9NE8 - chains A and C of the 6 polymer chains in the assembly; structure by electron microscopy, 3.60 A resolution.

# Chain A
Molecule: DNA polymerase epsilon catalytic subunit A
Organism: Homo sapiens
Notes: EC 2.7.7.7, 3.1.11.-
Reference sequence: Q07864 (DPOE1_HUMAN); residue numbers follow UniProt; this construct covers 1-1200
Amino-acid sequence (1200 residues; row label = number of the first residue in the row):
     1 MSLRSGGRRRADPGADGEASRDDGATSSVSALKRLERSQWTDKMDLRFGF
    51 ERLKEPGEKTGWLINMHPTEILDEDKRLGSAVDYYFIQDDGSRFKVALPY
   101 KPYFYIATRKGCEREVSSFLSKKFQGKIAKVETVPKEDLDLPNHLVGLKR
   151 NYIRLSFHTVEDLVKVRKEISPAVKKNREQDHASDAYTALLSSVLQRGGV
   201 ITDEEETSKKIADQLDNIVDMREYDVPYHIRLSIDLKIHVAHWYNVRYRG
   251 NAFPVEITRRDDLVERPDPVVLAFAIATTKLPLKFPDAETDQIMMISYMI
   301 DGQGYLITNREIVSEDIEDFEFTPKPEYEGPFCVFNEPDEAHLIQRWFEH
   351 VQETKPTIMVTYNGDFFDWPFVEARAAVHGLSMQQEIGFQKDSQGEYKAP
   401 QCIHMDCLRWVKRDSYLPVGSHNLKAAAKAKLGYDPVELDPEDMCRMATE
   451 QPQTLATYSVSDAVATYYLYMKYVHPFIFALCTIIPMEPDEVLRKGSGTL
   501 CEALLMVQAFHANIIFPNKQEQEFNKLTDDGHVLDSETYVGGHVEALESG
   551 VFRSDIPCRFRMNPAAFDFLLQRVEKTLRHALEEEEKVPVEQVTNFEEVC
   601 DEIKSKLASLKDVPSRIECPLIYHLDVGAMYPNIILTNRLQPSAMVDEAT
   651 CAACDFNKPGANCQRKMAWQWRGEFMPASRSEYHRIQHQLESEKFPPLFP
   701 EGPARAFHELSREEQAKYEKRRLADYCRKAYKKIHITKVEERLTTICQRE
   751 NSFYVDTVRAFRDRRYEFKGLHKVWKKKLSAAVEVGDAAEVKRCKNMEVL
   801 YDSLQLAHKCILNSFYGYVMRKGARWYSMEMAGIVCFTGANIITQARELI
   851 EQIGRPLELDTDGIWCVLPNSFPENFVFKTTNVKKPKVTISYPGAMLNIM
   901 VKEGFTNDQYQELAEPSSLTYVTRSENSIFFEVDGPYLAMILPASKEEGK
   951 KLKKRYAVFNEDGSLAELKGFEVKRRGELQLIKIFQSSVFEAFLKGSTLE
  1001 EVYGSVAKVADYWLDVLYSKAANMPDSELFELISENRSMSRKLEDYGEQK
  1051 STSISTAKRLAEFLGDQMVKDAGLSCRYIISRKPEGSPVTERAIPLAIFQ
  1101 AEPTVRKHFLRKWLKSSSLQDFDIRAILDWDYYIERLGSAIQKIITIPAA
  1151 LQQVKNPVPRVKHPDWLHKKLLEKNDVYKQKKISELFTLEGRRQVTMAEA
Not modelled in the structure: 1-28, 182-212, 1198-1200
Sequence notes: conflict Ala275 (Asp in Q07864), Ala277 (Glu in Q07864)
Bound ions: 4Fe-4S cluster Fe: Cys651, Cys654, Cys663, Cys747
Ligand contacts: 4Fe-4S cluster (SF4): Val646, Cys651, Cys654, Phe656, Asn657, Cys663, Gln664, Cys747
Curated features (UniProtKB/Swiss-Prot):
  - modified residue: Ser1184 (Phosphoserine)
  - natural variant: Ala189 (A189T: Found in a colorectal sample), Arg231 (R231H: Found in a colorectal sample), Pro286 (P286H: Found in a colorectal sample; P286R: Found in a colorectal sample), Phe367 (F367S: Found in a colorectal sample), Val411 (V411L: In CRCS12; uncertain significance), Leu424 (L424V: In CRCS12), Pro436 (P436R: Found in a colorectal sample), Tyr458 (Y458F: In CRCS12; uncertain significance), Ser459 (S459F: Found in a colorectal sample), Arg762 (R762W: Found in a colorectal sample), Lys777 (K777N: Found in a colorectal sample), Ala1007 (A1007P: In IMAGEI; uncertain significance), 1 further natural variant entry in UniProt
What the authors report for this chain:
  - disease-associated variants - P286K, P286R: decreased catalytic activity (citing earlier work)

# Chain C
Molecule: Proliferating cell nuclear antigen
Organism: Homo sapiens
Reference sequence: P12004 (PCNA_HUMAN); residues 1-261 here = UniProt positions 1-261
Amino-acid sequence (261 residues; row label = number of the first residue in the row):
     1 MFEARLVQGSILKKVLEALKDLINEACWDISSSGVNLQSMDSSHVSLVQL
    51 TLRSEGFDTYRCDRNLAMGVNLTSMSKILKCAGNEDIITLRAEDNADTLA
   101 LVFEAPNQEKVSDYEMKLMDLDVEQLGIPEQEYSCVVKMPSGEFARICRD
   151 LSHIGDAVVISCAKDGVKFSASGELGNGNIKLSQTSNVDKEEEAVTIEMN
   201 EPVQLTFALRYLNFFTKATPLSSTVTLSMSADVPLVVEYKIADMGHLKYY
   251 LAPKIEDEEGS
Curated features (UniProtKB/Swiss-Prot):
  - DNA-binding region: Arg61 to Lys80
  - modified residue: Lys14 (N6-acetyllysine), Lys77 (N6-acetyllysine), Lys80 (N6-acetyllysine), Tyr211 (Phosphotyrosine), Lys248 (N6-acetyllysine)
  - cross-link (Glycyl lysine isopeptide (Lys-Gly)): Lys164 (interchain with G-Cter in SUMO2), Lys254 (interchain with G-Cter in SUMO2)
  - natural variant: Ser228 (S228I: In ATLD2)
  - mutagenesis: Lys13 (K13R: Inhibits acetylation, recruitment to DNA damage sites, inducible ubiquitination and protein degradation, DNA replication and repair synthesis efficiencies, but homotrimer formation, nuclear ...), Lys14 (K14R: Inhibits acetylation, recruitment to DNA damage sites, inducible ubiquitination and protein degradation, DNA replication and repair synthesis efficiencies, but homotrimer formation, nuclear ...), Lys20 (K20R: Inhibits acetylation, recruitment to DNA damage sites, inducible ubiquitination and protein degradation, DNA replication and repair synthesis efficiencies, but homotrimer formation, nuclear ...), Met40 (M40A: Complete loss of interaction with UHRF2), Ser43 to Val45 (No effect on POLD3-binding. Impairs binding to ALKBH2), Lys77 (K77A: Inhibits recruitment to DNA damage sites, but nuclear localization is similar as the wild-type; in association with A-80 ...), Lys80 (K80A: Inhibits recruitment to DNA damage sites, but nuclear localization is similar as the wild-type; in association with A-77 ...), Gln125 to Ile128 (Strong decrease in POLD3-binding. Impairs binding to ALKBH2), Ile128 (I128A: Complete loss of interaction with UHRF2), Lys164 (K164R: Abolishes ubiquitination. No effect on interaction with SHPRH), Val188 to Lys190 (No effect on POLD3-binding. No effect on ALKBH2-binding), Tyr211 (Y211F: Alters chromatin-associated PCNA stability and its function in DNA replication and repair), 3 further mutagenesis entries in UniProt

# How chain A and chain C interact
Pairs across the interface (7):
  Glu1085(A) with Ser43(C), hydrogen bond; Arg210(C), salt bridge
  Arg1111(A) with Glu259(C), salt bridge
  Lys1115(A) with Asp156(C), salt bridge
  Ser1117(A) with Ile255(C); Asp257(C)
  Ser1118(A) with Lys254(C)
Interface residues without a listed pair, chain C (8 interface residues in all): Tyr211

# In short
Chain A and chain C form an interface of 5 and 8 residues respectively, with 1 hydrogen bond and 3 salt
bridges. Polar pairs include Glu1085(A)-Arg210(C), Arg1111(A)-Glu259(C) and Lys1115(A)-Asp156(C). Chain A
binds 4Fe-4S cluster. Curated annotation (UniProt) lists 23 mutagenesis sites on chain C. From the paper:
P286K and P286R of chain A reduce catalytic activity.
Chain A is DNA polymerase epsilon catalytic subunit A and chain C is Proliferating cell nuclear antigen, both
from Homo sapiens; the structure, Human polymerase epsilon bound to PCNA and DNA with an in-situ-generated
mismatch in the mismatch-locking state, was determined by electron microscopy together with 9NE6, 9NE7, 9NE9
and 9NEA from the same study.
